Entry 7C4L (X-ray diffraction, 2.60 A resolution); this record covers chain A.

[Chain A]
Name: L-amino acid oxidase
Sequence (663 residues; each row starts with the number of its first residue; numbering starts at 0):
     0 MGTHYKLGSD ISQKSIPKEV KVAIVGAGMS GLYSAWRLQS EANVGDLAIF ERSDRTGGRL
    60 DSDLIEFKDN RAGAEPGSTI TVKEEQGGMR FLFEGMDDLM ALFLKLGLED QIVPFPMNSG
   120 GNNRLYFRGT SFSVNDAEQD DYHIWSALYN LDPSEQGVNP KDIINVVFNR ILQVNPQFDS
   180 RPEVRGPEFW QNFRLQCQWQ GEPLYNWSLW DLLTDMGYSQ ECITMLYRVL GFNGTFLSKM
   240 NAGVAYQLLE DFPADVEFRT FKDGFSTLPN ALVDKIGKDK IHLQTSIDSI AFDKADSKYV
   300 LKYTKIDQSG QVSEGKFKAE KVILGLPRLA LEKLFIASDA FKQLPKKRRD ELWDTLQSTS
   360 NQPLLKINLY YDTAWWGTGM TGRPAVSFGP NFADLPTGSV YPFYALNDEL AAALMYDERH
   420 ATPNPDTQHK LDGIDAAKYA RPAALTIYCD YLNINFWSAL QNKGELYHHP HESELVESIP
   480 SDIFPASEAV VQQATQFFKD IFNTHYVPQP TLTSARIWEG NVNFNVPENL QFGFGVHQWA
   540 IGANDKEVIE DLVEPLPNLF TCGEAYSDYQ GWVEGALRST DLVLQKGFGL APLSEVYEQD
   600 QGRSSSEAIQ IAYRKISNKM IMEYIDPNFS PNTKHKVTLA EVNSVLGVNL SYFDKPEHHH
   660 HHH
Not modelled in the structure: 0-13, 73-75, 178-180, 631-662
Ligand contacts:
  - FAD (flavin-adenine dinucleotide): V24, G25, A26, G27, M28, S29, F49, E50, R51, S52, G56, G57, R58, L59, G86, G87, M88, R89, F264, T284, S285, I286, G324, L325, P326, A329, L363, K365, Y447, W517, G534, V535, G562, E563, G570, W571, V572, A575
  - glutamine (GLN): M88, R89, L247, F251, L363, Y447, V535, Q537, G570, W571
From the paper describing this entry:
  - binding site for glutamine: R89, Q537, G570
  - specificity-determining residues: Q537
  - conformationally variable residues (side-chain flip): F231

[Overview]
Bound to chain A: flavin-adenine dinucleotide and glutamine. From the paper: a binding site for glutamine at
R89, Q537 and G570; the specificity determinant Q537.
Chain A is L-amino acid oxidase; the structure, Anncestral L-amino acid oxidase (AncLAAO-N5) L-Gln binding
form, was determined by X-ray diffraction (same publication as 7C4K, 7C4M and 7C4N).
